PDB entry 8FWD | electron microscopy, 3.67 A resolution | chains G and U of the 48 polymer chains in the assembly

== Chain G (and U) ==
Name: O43-rpxdoc-EK1_B
Organism: synthetic construct
Notes: chain U of this document is another copy of the same molecule, construct and numbering; everything in this record applies to it too
Sequence (139 residues; each row starts with the number of its first residue):
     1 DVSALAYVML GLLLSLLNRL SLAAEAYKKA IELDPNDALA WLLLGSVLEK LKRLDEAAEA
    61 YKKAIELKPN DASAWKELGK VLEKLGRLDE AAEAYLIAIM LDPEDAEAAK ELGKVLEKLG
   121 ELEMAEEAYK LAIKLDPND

== Chain G / chain U interface ==
Residue-residue contacts (18):
  Val-2(G) with Ala-6(U), hydrophobic
  Leu-5(G) with Tyr-7(U), hydrophobic; Leu-10(U), hydrophobic
  Met-9(G) with Ala-6(U); Met-9(U), hydrophobic; Leu-13(U), hydrophobic
  Leu-12(G) with Leu-10(U), hydrophobic; Leu-14(U), hydrophobic; Leu-17(U), hydrophobic
  Leu-13(G) with Leu-13(U), hydrophobic
  Leu-16(G) with Leu-16(U), hydrophobic
  Leu-39(G) with Leu-10(U), hydrophobic; Leu-14(U), hydrophobic; Leu-22(U), hydrophobic
  Leu-42(G) with Leu-22(U), hydrophobic
  Leu-43(G) with Arg-19(U)
  Ser-46(G) with Arg-19(U)
  Glu-77(G) with Arg-19(U), salt bridge
Other interface residues (no listed pair), chain G (12 interface residues in all): Val-8
Other interface residues (no listed pair), chain U (12 interface residues in all): Val-2, Ser-3

== Summary ==
The chain G/chain U interface involves 12 residues from each chain; the contacts include 1 salt bridge. The
salt-bridged pair is Glu-77(G)/Arg-19(U).
Chain G and chain U are both O43-rpxdoc-EK1_B (synthetic construct); the structure, Fast and versatile
sequence- independent protein docking for nanomaterials design using RPXDock, was determined by electron
microscopy.
